8CQ2 - chains B and D of the 5 polymer chains in the assembly; structure by electron microscopy, 3.60 A resolution.

== Chain B (and D) ==
Molecule: TcdA1
Source organism: Photorhabdus luminescens
Notes: chain D of this document is another copy of the same molecule, construct and numbering; everything in this record applies to it too
Reference sequence: Q9RN43 (Q9RN43_PHOLU); numbering as in UniProt (aligned over 1-2516)
Sequence (2535 residues; each row starts with the number of its first residue; numbers below 1 keep their minus sign (Met-18 is residue -18)):
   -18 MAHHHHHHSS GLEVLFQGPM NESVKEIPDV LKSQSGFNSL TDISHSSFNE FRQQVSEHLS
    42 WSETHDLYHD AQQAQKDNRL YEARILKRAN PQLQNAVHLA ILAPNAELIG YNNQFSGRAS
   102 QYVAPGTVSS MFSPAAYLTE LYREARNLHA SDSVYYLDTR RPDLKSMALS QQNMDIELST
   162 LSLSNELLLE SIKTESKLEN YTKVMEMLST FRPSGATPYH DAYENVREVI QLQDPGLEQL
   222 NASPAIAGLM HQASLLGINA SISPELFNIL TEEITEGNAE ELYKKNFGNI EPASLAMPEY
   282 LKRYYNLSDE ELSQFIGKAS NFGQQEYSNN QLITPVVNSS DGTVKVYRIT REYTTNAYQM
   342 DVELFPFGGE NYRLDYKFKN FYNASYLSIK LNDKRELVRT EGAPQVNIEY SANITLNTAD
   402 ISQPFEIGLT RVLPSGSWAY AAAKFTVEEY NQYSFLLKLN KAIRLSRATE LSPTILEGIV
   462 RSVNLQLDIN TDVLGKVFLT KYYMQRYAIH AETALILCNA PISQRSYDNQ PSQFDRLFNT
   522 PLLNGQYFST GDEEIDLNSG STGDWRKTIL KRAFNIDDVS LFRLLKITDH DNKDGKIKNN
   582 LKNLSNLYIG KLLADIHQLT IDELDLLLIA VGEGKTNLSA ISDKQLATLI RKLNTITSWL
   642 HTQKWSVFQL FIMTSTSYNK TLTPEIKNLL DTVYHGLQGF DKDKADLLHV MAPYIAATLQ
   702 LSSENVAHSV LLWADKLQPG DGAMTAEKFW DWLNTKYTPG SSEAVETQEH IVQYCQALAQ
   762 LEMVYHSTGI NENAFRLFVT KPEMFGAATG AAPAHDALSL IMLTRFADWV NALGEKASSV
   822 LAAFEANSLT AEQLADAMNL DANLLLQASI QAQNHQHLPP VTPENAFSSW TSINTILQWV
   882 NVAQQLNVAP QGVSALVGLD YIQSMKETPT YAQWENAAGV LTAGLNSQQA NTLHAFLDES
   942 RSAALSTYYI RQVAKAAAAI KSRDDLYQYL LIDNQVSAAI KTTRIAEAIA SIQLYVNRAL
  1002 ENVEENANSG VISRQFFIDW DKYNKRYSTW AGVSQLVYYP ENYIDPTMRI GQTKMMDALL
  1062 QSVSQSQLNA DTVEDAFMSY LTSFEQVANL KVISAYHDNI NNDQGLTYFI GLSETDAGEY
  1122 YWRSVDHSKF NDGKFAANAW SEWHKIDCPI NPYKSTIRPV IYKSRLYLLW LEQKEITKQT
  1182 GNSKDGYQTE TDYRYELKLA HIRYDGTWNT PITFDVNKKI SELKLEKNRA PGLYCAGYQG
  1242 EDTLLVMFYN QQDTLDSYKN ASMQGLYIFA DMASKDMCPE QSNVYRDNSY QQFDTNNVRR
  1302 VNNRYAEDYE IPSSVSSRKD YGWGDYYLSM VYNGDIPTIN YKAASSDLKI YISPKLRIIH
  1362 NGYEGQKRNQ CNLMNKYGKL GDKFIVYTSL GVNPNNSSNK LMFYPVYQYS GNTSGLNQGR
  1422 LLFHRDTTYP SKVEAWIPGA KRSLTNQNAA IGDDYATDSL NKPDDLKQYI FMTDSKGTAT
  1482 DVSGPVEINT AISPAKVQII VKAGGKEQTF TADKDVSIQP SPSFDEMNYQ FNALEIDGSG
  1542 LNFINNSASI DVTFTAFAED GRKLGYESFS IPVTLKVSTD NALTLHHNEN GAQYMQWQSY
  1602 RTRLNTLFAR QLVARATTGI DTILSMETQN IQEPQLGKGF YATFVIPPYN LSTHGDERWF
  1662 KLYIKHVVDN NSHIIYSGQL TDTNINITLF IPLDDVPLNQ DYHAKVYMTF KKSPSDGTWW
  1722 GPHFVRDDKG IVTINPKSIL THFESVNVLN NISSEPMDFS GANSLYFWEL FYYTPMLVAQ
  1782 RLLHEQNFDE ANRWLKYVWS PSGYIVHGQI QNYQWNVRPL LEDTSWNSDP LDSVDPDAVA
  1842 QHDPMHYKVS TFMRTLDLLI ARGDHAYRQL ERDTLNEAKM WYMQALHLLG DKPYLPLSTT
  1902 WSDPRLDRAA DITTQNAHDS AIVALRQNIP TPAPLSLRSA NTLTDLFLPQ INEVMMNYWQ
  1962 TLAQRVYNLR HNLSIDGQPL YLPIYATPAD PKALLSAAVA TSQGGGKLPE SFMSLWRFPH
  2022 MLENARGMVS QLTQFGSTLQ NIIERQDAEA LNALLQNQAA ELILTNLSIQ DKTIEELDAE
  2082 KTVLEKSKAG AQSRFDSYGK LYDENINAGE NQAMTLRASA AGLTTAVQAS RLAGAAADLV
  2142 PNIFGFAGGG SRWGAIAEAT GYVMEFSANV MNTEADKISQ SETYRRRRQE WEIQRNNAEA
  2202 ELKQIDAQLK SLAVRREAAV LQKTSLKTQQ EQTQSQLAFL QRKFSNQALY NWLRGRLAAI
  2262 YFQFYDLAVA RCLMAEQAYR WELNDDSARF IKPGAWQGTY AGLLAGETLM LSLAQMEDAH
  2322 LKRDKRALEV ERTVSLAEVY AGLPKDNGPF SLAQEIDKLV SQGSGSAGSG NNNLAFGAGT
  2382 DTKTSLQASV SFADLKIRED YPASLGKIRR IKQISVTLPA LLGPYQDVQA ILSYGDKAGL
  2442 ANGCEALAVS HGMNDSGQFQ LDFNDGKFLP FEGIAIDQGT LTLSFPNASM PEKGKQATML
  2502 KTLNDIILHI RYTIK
Unresolved in the structure: -18 to 90, 1182-1187, 1309-1580, 1918-1943
Sequence notes: initiating methionine (-18); expression tag (-17 to 0); engineered mutation Ser16 (Cys in Q9RN43), Ser20 (Cys in Q9RN43), Ser870 (Cys in Q9RN43), Cys1279 (Thr in Q9RN43)

== Chain B / chain D interface ==
Pairs across the interface (25; chain B residue first):
  Lys668(B) with Ser2003(D)
  Asn669(B) with Thr2002(D), hydrogen bond (side chain-backbone); Ser2003(D), hydrogen bond
  His676(B) with Gly2295(D)
  Gly741(B) with Gly2005(D); Gly2006(D)
  Gln2129(B) with Glu1120(D), hydrogen bond
  Leu2133(B) with Ala1118(D); Glu1120(D)
  Ala2134(B) with Asp1117(D)
  Ala2137(B) with Asp1117(D); Ala1118(D)
  Phe2147(B) with Thr1190(D)
  Ile2157(B) with Pro1150(D), hydrophobic
  Thr2161(B) with Asp1148(D)
  Glu2175(B) with Gln1062(D); Ser1063(D)
  Lys2178(B) with Gln1062(D); Ser1063(D), hydrogen bond (side chain-backbone); Gln1066(D)
  Ile2179(B) with Gln1062(D); Ser1065(D)
  Ser2182(B) with Gln1066(D); Ser1067(D), hydrogen bond
  Arg2186(B) with Glu1786(D), salt bridge
Other interface residues (no listed pair), chain B (27 interface residues in all): Pro665, Glu666, Thr673, Gln679, Pro740, Ile2107, Leu2140, Gly2146, Trp2154, Ala2158, Met2165
Other interface residues (no listed pair), chain D (26 interface residues in all): Gln1068, Asn1152, Lys1175, Ala2001, Arg2290, Lys2293, Gln2298, Thr2300, Tyr2301

== Overview ==
27 residues of chain B and 26 residues of chain D are in contact; the contacts include 5 hydrogen bonds and 1
salt bridge. Polar contacts include Arg2186(B)-Glu1786(D), Asn669(B)-Thr2002(D) and Asn669(B)-Ser2003(D).
Both chains are TcdA1 (Photorhabdus luminescens). Entry 8CQ2 (Photorhabdus luminescens TcdA1 prepore-to-pore
intermediate, C16S, C20S, C870S, T1279C mutant) was determined by electron microscopy together with 8CPZ and
8CQ0 from the same study.
